PDB entry 9BYM | electron microscopy, 3.11 A resolution | chains C and F of the 18 polymer chains in the assembly

Chain C:
Molecule: ATP synthase subunit alpha
Organism: Sus scrofa
UniProt: A0A8D1XYK3 (A0A8D1XYK3_PIG); residues -39 to 510 here correspond to UniProt positions 1-550 (UniProt number = residue number + 40)
Chain sequence (550 residues; each row starts with the number of its first residue; numbers below 1 keep their minus sign (Met-39 is residue -39)):
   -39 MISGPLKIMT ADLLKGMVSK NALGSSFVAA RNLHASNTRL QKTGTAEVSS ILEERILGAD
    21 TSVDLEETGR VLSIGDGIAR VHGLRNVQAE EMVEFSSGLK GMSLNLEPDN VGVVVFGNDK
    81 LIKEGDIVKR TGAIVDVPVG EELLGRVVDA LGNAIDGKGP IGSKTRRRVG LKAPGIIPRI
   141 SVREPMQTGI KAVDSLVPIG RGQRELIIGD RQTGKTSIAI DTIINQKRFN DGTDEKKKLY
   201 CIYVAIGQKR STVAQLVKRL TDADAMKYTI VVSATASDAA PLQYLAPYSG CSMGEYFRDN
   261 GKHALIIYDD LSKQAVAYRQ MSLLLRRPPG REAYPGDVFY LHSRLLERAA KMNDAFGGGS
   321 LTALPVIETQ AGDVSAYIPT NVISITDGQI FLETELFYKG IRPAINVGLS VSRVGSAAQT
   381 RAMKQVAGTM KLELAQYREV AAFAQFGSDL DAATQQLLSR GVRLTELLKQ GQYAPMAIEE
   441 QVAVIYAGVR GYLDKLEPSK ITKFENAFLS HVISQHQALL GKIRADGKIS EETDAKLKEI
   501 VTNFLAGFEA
Disordered / not traced: -39 to 25, 408
Metal / ion sites: Mg2+: Thr176 (together with ATP)
Ligand contacts: ATP (adenosine-5'-triphosphate): Asp170, Arg171, Gln172, Thr173, Gly174, Lys175, Thr176, Ser177, Phe357, Arg362, Pro363, Gln430, Gly431, Gln432

Chain F:
Molecule: ATP synthase subunit beta
Organism: Sus scrofa
Notes: EC 7.1.2.2
UniProt: A0A8D1JU29 (A0A8D1JU29_PIG); residues -89 to 480 here correspond to UniProt positions 1-570 (UniProt number = residue number + 90)
Chain sequence (570 residues; each row starts with the number of its first residue; numbers below 1 keep their minus sign (Met-89 is residue -89)):
   -89 MLRVISSKMI QRTCLLQSRP RPQLRGVGGQ TAAALSLYPG SAMLGFVGRV ASASASGALR
   -29 GLSPSAPLPQ AQLLLRAAPA ALQPARDYAT QPSPSPKAGA ATGRIVAVIG AVVDVQFDEG
    31 LPPILNALEV QGRETRLVLE VAQHLGESTV RTIAMDGTEG LVRGQKVLDS GAPIKIPVGP
    91 ETLGRIMNVI GEPIDERGPI KTKQFAAIHA EAPEFMEMSV EQEILVTGIK VVDLLAPYAK
   151 GGKIGLFGGA GVGKTVLIME LINNVAKAHG GYSVFAGVGE RTREGNDLYH EMIESGVINL
   211 KDATSKVALV YGQMNEPPGA RARVALTGLT VAEYFRDQEG QDVLLFIDNI FRFTQAGSEV
   271 SALLGRIPSA VGYQPTLATD MGTMQERITT TKKGSITSVQ AIYVPADDLT DPAPATTFAH
   331 LDATTVLSRA IAELGIYPAV DPLDSTSRIM DPNIVGSEHY DVARGVQKIL QDYKSLQDII
   391 AILGMDELSE EDKLTVSRAR KIQRFLSQPF QVAEVFTGHL GKLVPLKETI KGFQQILAGE
   451 YDHLPEQAFY MVGPIEEAVA KADKLAEEHS
Disordered / not traced: -89 to 9, 477-480
Ligand contacts:
  - ADP (adenosine-5'-diphosphate): Gly159, Ala160, Gly161, Val162, Gly163, Lys164, Thr165, Val166, Arg191, Tyr347, Pro348, Phe420, Ala423, Phe426, Met461
  - ATP (adenosine-5'-triphosphate): Ser357, Arg358, Met360, Tyr370, Arg374

How chain C and chain F interact:
Pairs across the interface - 86 pairs, chain C then chain F:
  Leu32(C) - Gly56(F)
  Ser33(C) - His54(F)
  Ser33(C) - Leu55(F)  hydrogen bond (side chain-backbone)
  Ile34(C) - Ile34(F)
  Ile34(C) - His54(F)  hydrogen bond (backbone-backbone)
  Asp36(C) - Gln53(F)
  Asp36(C) - Arg276(F)  salt bridge
  Asp79(C) - Ile34(F)
  Lys80(C) - Ile34(F)
  Lys80(C) - Leu35(F)
  Ile82(C) - Ile34(F)
  Lys83(C) - Leu31(F)  hydrogen bond (side chain-backbone)
  Lys83(C) - His54(F)
  Glu84(C) - His54(F)  hydrogen bond (backbone-side chain)
  Glu84(C) - Gly56(F)
  Glu84(C) - Glu57(F)  hydrogen bond (side chain-backbone)
  Glu84(C) - Ser58(F)
  Ile115(C) - Phe125(F)
  Ile115(C) - Met126(F)
  Asp116(C) - Met126(F)
  Arg171(C) - Leu319(F)
  Arg171(C) - Phe328(F)
  Arg171(C) - Asp354(F)  salt bridge
  Gln172(C) - Thr356(F)
  Lys209(C) - Lys153(F)
  Lys209(C) - Glu296(F)
  Lys209(C) - Ala329(F)
  Lys209(C) - His330(F)
  Lys209(C) - Leu331(F)
  Lys209(C) - Asp332(F)  salt bridge
  Lys209(C) - Arg358(F)
  Arg210(C) - Ala122(F)
  Arg210(C) - Pro123(F)  hydrogen bond (side chain-backbone)
  Arg210(C) - Glu124(F)  salt bridge
  Arg210(C) - Met128(F)
  Arg210(C) - Glu296(F)  hydrogen bond (backbone-side chain)
  Ser211(C) - Met128(F)
  Thr212(C) - Arg358(F)  hydrogen bond
  Ala214(C) - Phe125(F)  hydrophobic
  Gln215(C) - Val130(F)
  Gln215(C) - Gln132(F)  hydrogen bond
  Val217(C) - Phe125(F)  hydrophobic
  Thr235(C) - Glu296(F)
  Ala236(C) - Gly292(F)
  Ala236(C) - Glu296(F)
  Ala236(C) - His330(F)
  Ser237(C) - Ala122(F)
  Ser237(C) - Glu296(F)
  Ala240(C) - Thr289(F)
  Lys273(C) - Ala329(F)
  Arg279(C) - Ser279(F)
  Arg279(C) - Ala280(F)
  Gln280(C) - Pro285(F)
  Gln280(C) - Thr286(F)
  Gln280(C) - Thr289(F)  hydrogen bond
  Leu283(C) - Ile277(F)
  Leu283(C) - Pro278(F)
  Leu284(C) - Thr286(F)
  Arg286(C) - Gly275(F)
  Arg286(C) - Ile277(F)
  Pro289(C) - Ile277(F)  hydrophobic
  Glu292(C) - Ala280(F)
  Ala293(C) - Ser279(F)
  Ala293(C) - Ala280(F)
  Gln330(C) - Leu319(F)  hydrogen bond (side chain-backbone)
  Gln330(C) - Thr320(F)
  Glu355(C) - Gln381(F)
  Phe357(C) - Arg374(F)
  Tyr358(C) - Pro352(F)
  Tyr358(C) - Leu353(F)
  Tyr358(C) - Ser355(F)  hydrogen bond (side chain-backbone)
  Tyr358(C) - Thr356(F)
  Tyr358(C) - Gln377(F)
  Tyr358(C) - Lys378(F)  hydrogen bond (backbone-backbone)
  Tyr358(C) - Gln381(F)
  Lys359(C) - Lys378(F)
  Lys359(C) - Asp382(F)
  Lys359(C) - Ser385(F)
  Arg362(C) - Arg374(F)
  Ala404(C) - Ser399(F)  hydrogen bond (backbone-side chain)
  Ala404(C) - Asp402(F)
  Gln405(C) - Ile389(F)
  Gln405(C) - Glu397(F)
  Gln405(C) - Leu398(F)
  Gln405(C) - Ser399(F)
  Phe406(C) - Ser399(F)  hydrogen bond (backbone-side chain)
Also at the interface, not in a pair above, chain C (53 interface residues in all): Gly35, Val107, Gly117, Lys118, Val213, Lys218, Val276, Arg287, Ala331, Phe403, Gln432
Also at the interface, not in a pair above, chain F (62 interface residues in all): Pro33, Thr59, Ala288, Thr293, Ala325, Ser357, Asp361, Tyr370, Leu386

Summary:
53 residues of chain C face 62 of chain F across their interface; the contacts include 15 hydrogen bonds and 4
salt bridges. Polar contacts include Asp36(C)-Arg276(F), Arg171(C)-Asp354(F) and Lys209(C)-Asp332(F). ATP is
bound between chain C and chain F. Chain F binds ADP.
Here chain C is ATP synthase subunit alpha and chain F is ATP synthase subunit beta, both from Sus scrofa.
Entry 9BYM (Cryo-EM structure of ATP synthase non-stator state) was determined by electron microscopy.
